Entry 3MRN (X-ray diffraction, 2.30 A resolution); this record covers chains A and B of the 3 polymer chains in the assembly.

[Chain A]
Name: HLA class I histocompatibility antigen, A-2 alpha chain
From: Homo sapiens
Notes: fragment: HLA-A*0201 alpha chain, UNP resiude 25-300
UniProtKB: P01892 (1A02_HUMAN); residues 1-276 here correspond to UniProt positions 25-300 (UniProt number = residue number + 24)
Sequence (293 residues; each row starts with the number of its first residue):
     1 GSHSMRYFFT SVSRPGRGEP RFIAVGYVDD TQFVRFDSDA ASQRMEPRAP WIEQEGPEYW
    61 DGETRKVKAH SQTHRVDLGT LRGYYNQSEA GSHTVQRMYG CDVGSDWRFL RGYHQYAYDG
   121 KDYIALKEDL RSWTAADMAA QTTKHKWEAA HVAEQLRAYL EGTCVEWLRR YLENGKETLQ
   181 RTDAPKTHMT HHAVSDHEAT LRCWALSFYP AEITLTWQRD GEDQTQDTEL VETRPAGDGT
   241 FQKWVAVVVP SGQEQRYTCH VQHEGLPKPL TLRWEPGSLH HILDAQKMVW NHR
Unresolved in the structure: 275-293
Sequence notes: engineered mutation Val245 (Ala269 in P01892); expression tag (277-293)
Cystine bridges: Cys101-Cys164, Cys203-Cys259

[Chain B]
Name: Beta-2-microglobulin
From: Homo sapiens
UniProtKB: P61769 (B2MG_HUMAN); residues 1-99 here correspond to UniProt positions 21-119 (UniProt number = residue number + 20)
Sequence (100 residues; each row starts with the number of its first residue; numbering starts at 0):
     0 MIQRTPKIQV YSRHPAENGK SNFLNCYVSG FHPSDIEVDL LKNGERIEKV EHSDLSFSKD
    60 WSFYLLYYTE FTPTEKDEYA CRVNHVTLSQ PKIVKWDRDM
Sequence notes: expression tag (0)
Swiss-Prot annotation at these positions:
  - modified residue: Gln2 (Pyrrolidone carboxylic acid)
  - glycosylation: Ile1 (N-linked (Glc) (glycation) isoleucine), Lys19 (N-linked (Glc) (glycation) lysine), Lys41 (N-linked (Glc) (glycation) lysine), Lys48 (N-linked (Glc) (glycation) lysine), Lys58 (N-linked (Glc) (glycation) lysine), Lys91 (N-linked (Glc) (glycation) lysine), Lys94 (N-linked (Glc) (glycation) lysine)
Cystine bridges: Cys25-Cys80

[Interface between chain A and chain B]
Contacting residue pairs (56; chain A residue first):
  Phe8(A) with Phe56(B)
  Phe9(A) with Phe56(B)
  Thr10(A) with Phe56(B); Phe62(B)
  Val12(A) with Ser33(B)
  Ile23(A) with Leu54(B), hydrophobic
  Val25(A) with Asp53(B); Ser55(B)
  Tyr27(A) with Ser55(B); Tyr63(B), hydrogen bond
  Gln32(A) with Asp53(B), hydrogen bond
  Arg35(A) with Asp53(B), salt bridge
  Arg48(A) with Asp53(B), salt bridge
  His93(A) with Met0(B)
  Thr94(A) with His31(B)
  Gln96(A) with His31(B), hydrogen bond; Phe56(B); Trp60(B), hydrogen bond (side chain-backbone); Phe62(B)
  Arg97(A) with Phe56(B)
  Gln115(A) with Trp60(B)
  Tyr116(A) with Trp60(B)
  Ala117(A) with Trp60(B), hydrophobic
  Asp119(A) with Met0(B); Ile1(B); His31(B)
  Gly120(A) with Ile1(B); Arg3(B), hydrogen bond (backbone-side chain); His31(B), hydrogen bond (backbone-side chain); Trp60(B)
  Lys121(A) with Ile1(B)
  Asp122(A) with Trp60(B)
  Thr190(A) with Met99(B)
  His192(A) with Asp98(B), hydrogen bond (side chain-backbone)
  Arg202(A) with Met99(B), hydrogen bond (side chain-backbone)
  Trp204(A) with Met99(B), hydrogen bond (side chain-backbone)
  Leu206(A) with Pro14(B), hydrophobic
  Val231(A) with Gln8(B)
  Glu232(A) with Gln8(B); Tyr26(B); Ser28(B), hydrogen bond
  Arg234(A) with Gln8(B), hydrogen bond; Tyr10(B); Tyr26(B)
  Pro235(A) with Tyr10(B), hydrogen bond (backbone-side chain); Asn24(B); Tyr26(B); Leu65(B), hydrophobic
  Ala236(A) with Arg12(B), hydrogen bond (backbone-side chain); Asn24(B), hydrogen bond (backbone-side chain)
  Gly237(A) with Arg12(B), hydrogen bond (backbone-side chain); Leu65(B)
  Asp238(A) with Arg12(B)
  Gln242(A) with Tyr10(B); Ser11(B); Arg12(B), hydrogen bond (side chain-backbone)
Interface residues without a listed pair, chain A (37 interface residues in all): Met98, Thr233, Trp244
Interface residues without a listed pair, chain B (26 interface residues in all): His13, Lys58, Asp59

[Overview]
37 residues of chain A face 26 of chain B across their interface, with 16 hydrogen bonds and 2 salt bridges.
Polar pairs include Arg35(A)-Asp53(B), Arg48(A)-Asp53(B) and Tyr27(A)-Tyr63(B).
Here chain A is HLA class I histocompatibility antigen, A-2 alpha chain and chain B is Beta-2-microglobulin,
both from Homo sapiens. Entry 3MRN (Crystal Structure of MHC class I HLA-A2 molecule complexed with HCV
NS4b-1807-1816 decapeptide) was determined by X-ray diffraction.
